Entry 8KGN (electron microscopy, 5.90 A resolution (low resolution: residue-level contacts below are approximate; hydrogen-bond / salt-bridge calls are withheld)); this record covers chains B and C of the 4 polymer chains in the assembly.

== Chain B ==
Name: DNA topoisomerase 2
Organism: African swine fever virus
Reference sequence: A0A2X0THW2 (A0A2X0THW2_ASF); residue numbers follow UniProt; this construct covers 1-1192
Chain sequence (1211 residues; row label = number of the first residue in the row; numbers below 1 keep their minus sign (Glu-3 is residue -3)):
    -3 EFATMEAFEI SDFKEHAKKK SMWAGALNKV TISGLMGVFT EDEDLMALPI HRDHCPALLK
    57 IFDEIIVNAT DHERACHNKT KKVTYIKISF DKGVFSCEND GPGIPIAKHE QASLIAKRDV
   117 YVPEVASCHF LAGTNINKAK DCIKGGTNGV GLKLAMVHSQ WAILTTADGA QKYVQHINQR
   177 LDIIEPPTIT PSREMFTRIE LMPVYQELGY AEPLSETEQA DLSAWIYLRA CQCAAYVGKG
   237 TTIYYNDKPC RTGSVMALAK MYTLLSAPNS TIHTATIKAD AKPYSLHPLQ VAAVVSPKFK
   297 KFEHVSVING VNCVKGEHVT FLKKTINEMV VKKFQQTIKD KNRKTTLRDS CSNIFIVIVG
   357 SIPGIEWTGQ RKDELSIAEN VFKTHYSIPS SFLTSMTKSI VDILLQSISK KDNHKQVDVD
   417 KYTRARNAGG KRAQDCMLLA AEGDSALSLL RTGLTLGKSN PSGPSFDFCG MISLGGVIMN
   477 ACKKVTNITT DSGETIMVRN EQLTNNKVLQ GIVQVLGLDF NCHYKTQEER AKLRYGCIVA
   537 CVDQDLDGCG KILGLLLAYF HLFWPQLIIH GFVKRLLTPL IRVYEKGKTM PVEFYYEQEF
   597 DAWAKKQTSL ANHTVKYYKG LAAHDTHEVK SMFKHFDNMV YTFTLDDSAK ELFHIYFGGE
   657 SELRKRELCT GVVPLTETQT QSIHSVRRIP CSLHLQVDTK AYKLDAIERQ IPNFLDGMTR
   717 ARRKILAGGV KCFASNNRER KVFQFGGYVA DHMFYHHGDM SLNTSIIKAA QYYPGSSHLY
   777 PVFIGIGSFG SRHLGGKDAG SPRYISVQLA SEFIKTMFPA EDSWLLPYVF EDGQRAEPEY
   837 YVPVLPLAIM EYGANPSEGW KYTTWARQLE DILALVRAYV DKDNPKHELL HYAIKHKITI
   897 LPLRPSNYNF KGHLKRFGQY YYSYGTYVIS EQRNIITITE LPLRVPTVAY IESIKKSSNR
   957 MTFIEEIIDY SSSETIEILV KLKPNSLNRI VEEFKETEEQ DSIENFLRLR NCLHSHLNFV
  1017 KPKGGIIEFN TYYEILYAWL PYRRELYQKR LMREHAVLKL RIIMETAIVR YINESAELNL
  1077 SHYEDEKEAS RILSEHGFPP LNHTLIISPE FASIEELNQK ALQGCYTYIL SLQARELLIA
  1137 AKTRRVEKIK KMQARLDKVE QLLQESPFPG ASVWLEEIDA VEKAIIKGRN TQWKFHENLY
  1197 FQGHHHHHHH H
Unresolved in the structure: -3 to 2, 406-415, 1193-1207
Differences from the reference sequence: expression tag (-3 to 0, 1193-1207)

== Chain C ==
Molecule: 52-nt DNA strand
Sequence (52 nucleotides; each row starts with the number of its first residue):
     1 ATGCATATAT ATGTATATGT ATGTGTGTAT ATATACACAT ATATATATAT AT
Unresolved in the structure: 1-13, 52

== Chain B / chain C interface ==
Pairs across the interface - 35 pairs, chain B then chain C:
  Glu438(B) with DT30(C); DA31(C)
  Gly439(B) with DA31(C)
  Asp440(B) with DA31(C); DT32(C); DA33(C)
  Ser441(B) with DT32(C)
  Gly472(B) with DT30(C); DA31(C)
  Val473(B) with DT30(C)
  Thr482(B) with DA21(C)
  Asn496(B) with DT22(C)
  Glu497(B) with DG23(C)
  Asp539(B) with DA31(C)
  Asp541(B) with DT30(C)
  Asp543(B) with DT30(C)
  Lys615(B) with DA31(C)
  Arg705(B) with DT28(C); DA29(C)
  Gln706(B) with DG27(C); DT28(C)
  Thr715(B) with DT28(C)
  Arg718(B) with DT28(C)
  Tyr751(B) with DA29(C)
  His753(B) with DA29(C); DT30(C)
  Gly754(B) with DT30(C)
  Met756(B) with DA31(C)
  Ser761(B) with DT28(C)
  Ser773(B) with DG27(C)
  Ala850(B) with DT26(C); DG27(C)
  Asn851(B) with DG27(C)
  Pro852(B) with DT26(C); DG27(C)
Interface residues without a listed pair, chain B (33 interface residues in all): Lys417, Ala717, His752, Lys764, Lys793, Ser853, Arg940

== In short ==
Chain B and chain C form an interface of 33 and 11 residues respectively.
Chain B is DNA topoisomerase 2 (African swine fever virus) and chain C is a 52-nt DNA strand; the structure,
Structure of African swine fever virus topoisomerase II in complex with dsDNA, was determined by electron
microscopy together with 8KGM, 8KGQ and 8KGR from the same study.
